PDB entry 3C5X | X-ray diffraction, 2.20 A resolution | chains A and C

# Chain A
Molecule: Envelope protein E
Source organism: Dengue virus 2 Thailand/16681/84
UniProt: O09234 (O09234_DEN26); residues 1-394 here correspond to UniProt positions 281-674 (UniProt number = residue number + 280)
Sequence (402 residues; each row starts with the number of its first residue; numbers below 1 keep their minus sign (Gly-7 is residue -7)):
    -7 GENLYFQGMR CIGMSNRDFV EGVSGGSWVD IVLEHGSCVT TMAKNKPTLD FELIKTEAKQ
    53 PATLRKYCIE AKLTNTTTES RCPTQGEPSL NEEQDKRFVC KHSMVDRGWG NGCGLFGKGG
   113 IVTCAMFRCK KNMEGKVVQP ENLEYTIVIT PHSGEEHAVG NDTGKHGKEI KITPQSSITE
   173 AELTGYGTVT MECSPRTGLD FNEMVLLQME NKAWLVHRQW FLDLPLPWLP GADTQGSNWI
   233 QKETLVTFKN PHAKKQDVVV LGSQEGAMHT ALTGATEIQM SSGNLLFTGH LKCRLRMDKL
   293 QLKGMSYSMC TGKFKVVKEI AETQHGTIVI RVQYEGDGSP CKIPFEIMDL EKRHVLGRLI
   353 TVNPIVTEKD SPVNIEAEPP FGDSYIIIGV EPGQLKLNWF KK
Not modelled in the structure: -7 to -4, 150-155, 189, 192
Sequence notes: expression tag (-7 to 0)
Disulfides: Cys3-Cys30, Cys60-Cys121, Cys74-Cys105, Cys92-Cys116, Cys185-Cys285, Cys302-Cys333

# Chain C
Molecule: prM
Source organism: Dengue virus 2
UniProt: O09234 (O09234_DEN26); residues 1-130 here correspond to UniProt positions 115-244 (UniProt number = residue number + 114)
Sequence (130 residues; each row starts with the number of its first residue):
     1 FHLTTRNGEP HMIVSRQEKG KSLLFKTEDG VNMCTLMAMD LGELCEDTIT YKCPLLRQNE
    61 PEDIDCWCNS TSTWVTYGTC TTMGEHSTEK SSVALVPHVG MGLETRTETW MSSEGAWKHV
   121 QRIETWILRH
Not modelled in the structure: 82-130
Sequence notes: engineered mutation Ser87 (Arg201 in O09234), Thr88 (Arg202 in O09234), Ser91 (Arg205 in O09234)
Disulfides: Cys34-Cys68, Cys45-Cys80, Cys53-Cys66
Covalent attachments: N-acetylglucosamine (NAG) linked to Asn69
What the authors report for this chain:
  - post-translational modification sites: Asn69

# How chain A and chain C interact
Pairs across the interface - 38 pairs, chain A then chain C:
  Lys64(A) with Glu46(C), salt bridge; Asp47(C)
  Leu65(A) with Asp47(C)
  Thr66(A) with Glu46(C)
  Thr68(A) with Thr48(C), hydrogen bond (backbone-backbone); Ile49(C); Thr50(C), hydrogen bond (backbone-backbone)
  Thr69(A) with Arg6(C); Thr50(C)
  Thr70(A) with Thr50(C), hydrogen bond (backbone-backbone); Tyr51(C); Trp74(C)
  Glu71(A) with Trp74(C)
  Leu82(A) with Arg6(C)
  Glu84(A) with Arg6(C), salt bridge
  Trp101(A) with Leu56(C); Asn59(C)
  Gly102(A) with Leu56(C); Glu60(C); Pro61(C); Glu62(C), hydrogen bond (backbone-backbone); Ile64(C)
  Asn103(A) with Pro54(C); Glu62(C), hydrogen bond (side chain-backbone); Ile64(C)
  Gly104(A) with Leu56(C)
  His244(A) with Asp63(C), salt bridge
  Ala245(A) with Asp63(C), hydrogen bond (backbone-side chain); Ile64(C), hydrophobic
  Lys246(A) with Tyr51(C); Lys52(C); Pro54(C); Ile64(C)
  Lys247(A) with Asp40(C), salt bridge; Ile49(C); Tyr51(C), hydrogen bond; Asp65(C), salt bridge; Tyr77(C), hydrogen bond
Also at the interface, not in a pair above, chain A (18 interface residues in all): Asn67
Also at the interface, not in a pair above, chain C (21 interface residues in all): Leu55
Interface features reported in the paper:
  - residue pairs: Lys64(A)-Glu46(C) (salt bridge), Glu84(A)-Arg6(C) (salt bridge), His244(A)-Asp63(C), Lys247(A)-Asp65(C) (salt bridge), Asp47(C)-Lys64(A)
  - interface residues, chain A: Lys64(A), Lys247(A)
  - interface residues, chain C: Asp65(C)

# Summary
18 residues of chain A and 21 residues of chain C are in contact, with 8 hydrogen bonds and 5 salt bridges.
Polar contacts include Lys64(A)-Glu46(C), Glu84(A)-Arg6(C) and His244(A)-Asp63(C). The paper describes salt
bridges between Lys64(A) and Glu46(C), Glu84(A) and Arg6(C) and Lys247(A) and Asp65(C); contacts between
His244(A) and Asp63(C) and Asp47(C) and Lys64(A). From the paper: interface residues Lys64(A), Lys247(A) and
Asp65(C); a modification site at Asn69(C).
Chain A is Envelope protein E (Dengue virus 2 Thailand/16681/84) and chain C is prM (Dengue virus 2); the
structure, Crystal structure of the precursor membrane protein- envelope protein heterodimer from the dengue 2
virus at ..., was determined by X-ray diffraction together with 3C6D and 3C6E from the same study.
